Entry 5EOF (X-ray diffraction, 2.05 A resolution); this record covers chains A and B of the 4 polymer chains in the assembly.

Chain A (and B):
Molecule: Optineurin
Organism: Homo sapiens
Notes: chain B of this document is another copy of the same molecule, construct and numbering; everything in this record applies to it too
Reference sequence: Q96CV9 (OPTN_HUMAN); residues 26-103 here = UniProt positions 26-103
Sequence (82 residues; row label = number of the first residue in the row):
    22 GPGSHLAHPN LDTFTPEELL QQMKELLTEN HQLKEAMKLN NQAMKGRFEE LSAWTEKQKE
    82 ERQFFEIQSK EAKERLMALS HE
Disordered / not traced: 22-28, 103
Construct notes: expression tag (22-25)
Swiss-Prot annotation at these positions:
  - natural variant: His26 (H26D: In GLC1E), Glu50 (E50K: In GLC1E), Met98 (M98K: May modify intraocular pressure and increase risk of GLC1E and NPG), Glu103 (E103D: In GLC1E)
  - mutagenesis: Glu50 (E50K: No effect on retinal ganglion cell death, decreased interaction with TFRC, loss of localization to recycling endosomes, loss of ubiquitin-binding; when associated with N-474)
From the paper describing this entry:
  - self-association interface (contacts with another copy of this molecule): Ser73 to His102
  - disease-associated variants - E50K (43-fold): increased binding to Serine/threonine-protein kinase TBK1
  - disease-associated variants - E50K: increased localization to kinase-dead TBK1

How chain A and chain B interact:
Pairs across the interface (26; chain A residue first):
  Leu54(A) with Met58(B), hydrophobic
  Met65(A) with Met65(B), hydrophobic
  Leu72(A) with Leu72(B), hydrophobic
  Trp75(A) with Thr76(B); Gln79(B); Lys80(B)
  Thr76(A) with Trp75(B); Gln79(B), hydrogen bond
  Gln79(A) with Arg83(B)
  Glu82(A) with Arg83(B), salt bridge
  Arg83(A) with Glu82(B), salt bridge; Phe86(B)
  Phe86(A) with Arg83(B); Phe86(B); Glu87(B); Ser90(B)
  Glu87(A) with Phe86(B)
  Gln89(A) with Ser90(B); Lys94(B), hydrogen bond
  Ser90(A) with Gln89(B), hydrogen bond; Ser90(B)
  Ala93(A) with Ala93(B), hydrophobic; Leu97(B)
  Lys94(A) with Gln89(B)
  Arg96(A) with Leu97(B)
  Leu97(A) with Arg96(B)
Other interface residues (no listed pair), chain B (19 interface residues in all): Leu54, Leu100

Overview:
16 residues of chain A face 19 of chain B across their interface, with 3 hydrogen bonds and 2 salt bridges.
Among the polar pairs are Glu82(A)-Arg83(B), Thr76(A)-Gln79(B) and Gln89(A)-Lys94(B). The paper reports that
E50K of chain A increases binding to Serine/threonine-protein kinase TBK1; a self-association interface
involving Ser73(A).
Both chains are Optineurin (Homo sapiens). Entry 5EOF (Crystal structure of OPTN NTD and TBK1 CTD complex) was
determined by X-ray diffraction, deposited together with 5EOA and 5EP6.
